PDB entry 4PD4 | X-ray diffraction, 3.04 A resolution | chains C and D of the 11 polymer chains in the assembly

# Chain C
Name: Cytochrome b
From: Saccharomyces cerevisiae (strain ATCC 204508 / S288c)
UniProt: P00163 (CYB_YEAST); residue numbers follow UniProt; this construct covers 1-385
Sequence (385 residues; row label = number of the first residue in the row):
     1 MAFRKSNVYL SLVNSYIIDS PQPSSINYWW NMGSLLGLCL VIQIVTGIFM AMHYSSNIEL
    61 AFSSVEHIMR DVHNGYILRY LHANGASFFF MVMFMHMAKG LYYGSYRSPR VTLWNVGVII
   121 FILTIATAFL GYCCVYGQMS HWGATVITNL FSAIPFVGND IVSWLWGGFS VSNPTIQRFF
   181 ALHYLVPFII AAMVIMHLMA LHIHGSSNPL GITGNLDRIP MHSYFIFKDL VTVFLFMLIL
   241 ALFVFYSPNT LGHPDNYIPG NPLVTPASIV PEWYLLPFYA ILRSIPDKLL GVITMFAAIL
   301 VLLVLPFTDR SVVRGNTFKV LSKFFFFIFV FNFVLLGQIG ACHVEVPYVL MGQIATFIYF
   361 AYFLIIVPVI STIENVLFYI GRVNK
UniProt features mapped onto this chain:
  - binding site (a ubiquinone): Y16, H202
  - binding site (heme b): H82, H96, H183, H197
  - natural variant: I122 (I122T: In strain: ATCC 44821 / 777-3A), I269 (I269ID: In strain: D273-10B/A21)
  - mutagenesis: G131 (G131S: In W7: Causes respiratory deficiency)
Metal / ion sites: heme Fe site 1: H82, H183; heme Fe site 2: H96, H197
Ligand contacts:
  - 1,2-Distearoyl-sn-glycerophosphoethanolamine (3PE): F3, N7, Y9, L10, V13, P109, T112, N115, V116, I119, M196, H204
  - 1,2-diacyl-glycerol-3-sn-phosphate (3PH), molecule 1: W29, F94, M95, M97, A98, L101, Y102, Y103, F121, P209, F278, L302, T317, K323, F326, F327, F329, V330, F333, Y359
  - 1,2-diacyl-glycerol-3-sn-phosphate (3PH), molecule 2: L38, H222, I226, F227, L230, V233, F234
  - 1,2-diacyl-glycerol-3-sn-phosphate (3PH), molecule 3: I42, V45, I77, L81, M237, L240, F245
  - Atovaquone (AOQ; 2-[trans-4-(4-chlorophenyl)cyclohexyl]-3-hydroxynaphthalene-1,4-dione): I125, F129, M139, W142, G143, V146, I147, L150, I269, P271, L275, F278, Y279, L282, M295, F296, I299
  - heme (HEM), molecule 1: W30, M32, G33, S34, L36, G37, F89, M93, H96, M97, K99, S105, Y106, R110, L113, W114, G117, V118, I120, F121, I190, V194, H197, L198, L201, S206, S207
  - heme (HEM), molecule 2: L40, Q43, I44, G47, I48, M50, A51, Y54, V65, R79, H82, A83, A86, F89, T127, A128, G131, Y132, V135, F180, H183, Y184, P187, I190, Y274
  - UQ6 (5-(3,7,11,15,19,23-hexamethyl-tetracosa-2,6,10,14,18,22-hexaenyl)-2,3-dimethoxy-6-methyl-benzene-1,4-diol): Y16, I17, Q22, I26, W30, G33, S34, G37, L40, V41, I44, V45, I48, F49, L182, L185, A191, V194, L198, L201, S206, M221, F225, D229
Reported in the primary citation:
  - binding site for Atovaquone: F129, M139, W142, G143, V146, I147, I269, P271, L275, F278, Y279, L282, M295, F296, I299
  - contacts within the chain: F278-I299
  - mutagenesis - F129K, Y279A: decreased catalytic activity (citing earlier work)
  - mutagenesis - I147V, L275F, Y279S: decreased binding to Atovaquone (citing earlier work)
  - mutagenesis - L275F: unchanged catalytic activity (citing earlier work)
  - specificity-determining residues: L275, F278 (by similarity / conservation)
  - heme coordination: H82, H96, H183, H197 (citing earlier work)

# Chain D
Name: Cytochrome c1, heme protein, mitochondrial
From: Saccharomyces cerevisiae (strain ATCC 204508 / S288c)
UniProt: P07143 (CY1_YEAST); residues 62-309 here = UniProt positions 62-309
Sequence (248 residues; row label = number of the first residue in the row):
    62 MTAAEHGLHA PAYAWSHNGP FETFDHASIR RGYQVYREVC AACHSLDRVA WRTLVGVSHT
   122 NEEVRNMAEE FEYDDEPDEQ GNPKKRPGKL SDYIPGPYPN EQAARAANQG ALPPDLSLIV
   182 KARHGGCDYI FSLLTGYPDE PPAGVALPPG SNYNPYFPGG SIAMARVLFD DMVEYEDGTP
   242 ATTSQMAKDV TTFLNWCAEP EHDERKRLGL KTVIILSSLY LLSIWVKKFK WAGIKTRKFV
   302 FNPPKPRK
UniProt features mapped onto this chain:
  - binding site (heme c): C101, C104, H105, M225
  - mutagenesis: R166 (R166G: Abolishes catalytic activity), K272 (K272A: Loss of RIP1 from the bc1 complex), K288 (K288L: Loss of CYT1 and COB from the bc1 complex; when associated with L-289 and L-296), K289 (K289L: Loss of CYT1 and COB from the bc1 complex; when associated with L-288 and L-296), K296 (K296L: Loss of CYT1 and COB from the bc1 complex; when associated with L-288 and L-289)
Metal / ion sites: heme Fe: H105, M225
Ligand contacts:
  - 1,2-diacyl-glycerol-3-sn-phosphate (3PH): L269, K272, T273, I276, L277
  - heme (HEM): V100, C101, A103, C104, H105, N169, A172, L173, P174, P175, L177, I180, R184, Y190, I191, L195, F218, I223, A224, M225, V228, V251, L255

# How chain C and chain D interact
Pairs across the interface - 62 pairs, chain C then chain D:
  S24(C) - R298(D)
  Y28(C) - K288(D)
  F62(C) - R109(D)
  F62(C) - L179(D)  hydrophobic
  S63(C) - R109(D)  hydrogen bond
  E66(C) - R109(D)
  E66(C) - L179(D)
  R70(C) - R109(D)  hydrogen bond (side chain-backbone)
  R70(C) - L179(D)
  R70(C) - C258(D)  hydrogen bond (side chain-backbone)
  R70(C) - P261(D)
  D71(C) - R113(D)  salt bridge
  D71(C) - Y154(D)  hydrogen bond
  Y76(C) - E262(D)
  Y76(C) - R266(D)
  Y76(C) - L269(D)
  Y80(C) - K182(D)  hydrogen bond
  Y80(C) - E262(D)
  Y80(C) - R266(D)
  D217(C) - R298(D)  salt bridge
  D217(C) - F300(D)
  S223(C) - K291(D)
  Y224(C) - K291(D)
  Y224(C) - W292(D)  hydrophobic
  Y224(C) - I295(D)  hydrophobic
  F225(C) - W292(D)  hydrophobic
  F227(C) - V287(D)  hydrophobic
  F227(C) - K291(D)
  K228(C) - K288(D)
  K228(C) - W292(D)
  L230(C) - S284(D)
  V231(C) - Y281(D)  hydrophobic
  V231(C) - S284(D)
  V231(C) - I285(D)  hydrophobic
  F234(C) - L277(D)
  F234(C) - L280(D)  hydrophobic
  F234(C) - S284(D)
  L235(C) - Y281(D)
  M237(C) - L277(D)
  L238(C) - V274(D)  hydrophobic
  L238(C) - L277(D)
  L238(C) - S278(D)
  A241(C) - T273(D)
  A241(C) - L277(D)  hydrophobic
  F245(C) - R266(D)  hydrogen bond (backbone-side chain)
  F245(C) - G270(D)
  F245(C) - T273(D)
  Y246(C) - P81(D)
  Y246(C) - K267(D)
  Y246(C) - G270(D)  hydrogen bond (side chain-backbone)
  Y246(C) - L271(D)  hydrogen bond (side chain-backbone)
  P248(C) - R266(D)
  P254(C) - K182(D)
  P254(C) - A183(D)
  P254(C) - R184(D)
  Y257(C) - L179(D)
  Y257(C) - K182(D)  hydrogen bond
  Y257(C) - A183(D)  hydrophobic
  I258(C) - A183(D)  hydrophobic
  I258(C) - R184(D)
  H343(C) - M62(D)
  E345(C) - M62(D)  hydrogen bond (side chain-backbone)
Interface residues without a listed pair, chain C (37 interface residues in all): M69, I77, I219, L242, V244, N249, P259
Interface residues without a listed pair, chain D (36 interface residues in all): S178, H185, A259, E265

# Summary
37 residues of chain C face 36 of chain D across their interface; the contacts include 10 hydrogen bonds and 2
salt bridges. Among the polar pairs are D71(C)-R113(D), D217(C)-R298(D) and S63(C)-R109(D). From the paper: a
binding site for Atovaquone at F129(C), M139(C) and W142(C) among others; I147V, L275F and Y279S of chain C
reduce binding to Atovaquone; 5 substitutions were tested in all.
Here chain C is Cytochrome b and chain D is Cytochrome c1, heme protein, mitochondrial, both from
Saccharomyces cerevisiae (strain ATCC 204508 / S288c). Entry 4PD4 (Structural analysis of atovaquone-inhibited
cytochrome bc1 complex reveals the molecular basis of antimalarial drug action) was determined by X-ray
diffraction.
